PDB entry 8FVW | electron microscopy, 2.10 A resolution | chains F and A of the 8 polymer chains in the assembly

[Chain F]
Protein: DNA-directed RNA polymerase subunit beta
Source organism: Escherichia coli K-12
Notes: EC 2.7.7.6
UniProtKB: P0A8V2 (RPOB_ECOLI); residues 1-1342 here = UniProt positions 1-1342
Sequence (1342 residues; each row starts with the number of its first residue):
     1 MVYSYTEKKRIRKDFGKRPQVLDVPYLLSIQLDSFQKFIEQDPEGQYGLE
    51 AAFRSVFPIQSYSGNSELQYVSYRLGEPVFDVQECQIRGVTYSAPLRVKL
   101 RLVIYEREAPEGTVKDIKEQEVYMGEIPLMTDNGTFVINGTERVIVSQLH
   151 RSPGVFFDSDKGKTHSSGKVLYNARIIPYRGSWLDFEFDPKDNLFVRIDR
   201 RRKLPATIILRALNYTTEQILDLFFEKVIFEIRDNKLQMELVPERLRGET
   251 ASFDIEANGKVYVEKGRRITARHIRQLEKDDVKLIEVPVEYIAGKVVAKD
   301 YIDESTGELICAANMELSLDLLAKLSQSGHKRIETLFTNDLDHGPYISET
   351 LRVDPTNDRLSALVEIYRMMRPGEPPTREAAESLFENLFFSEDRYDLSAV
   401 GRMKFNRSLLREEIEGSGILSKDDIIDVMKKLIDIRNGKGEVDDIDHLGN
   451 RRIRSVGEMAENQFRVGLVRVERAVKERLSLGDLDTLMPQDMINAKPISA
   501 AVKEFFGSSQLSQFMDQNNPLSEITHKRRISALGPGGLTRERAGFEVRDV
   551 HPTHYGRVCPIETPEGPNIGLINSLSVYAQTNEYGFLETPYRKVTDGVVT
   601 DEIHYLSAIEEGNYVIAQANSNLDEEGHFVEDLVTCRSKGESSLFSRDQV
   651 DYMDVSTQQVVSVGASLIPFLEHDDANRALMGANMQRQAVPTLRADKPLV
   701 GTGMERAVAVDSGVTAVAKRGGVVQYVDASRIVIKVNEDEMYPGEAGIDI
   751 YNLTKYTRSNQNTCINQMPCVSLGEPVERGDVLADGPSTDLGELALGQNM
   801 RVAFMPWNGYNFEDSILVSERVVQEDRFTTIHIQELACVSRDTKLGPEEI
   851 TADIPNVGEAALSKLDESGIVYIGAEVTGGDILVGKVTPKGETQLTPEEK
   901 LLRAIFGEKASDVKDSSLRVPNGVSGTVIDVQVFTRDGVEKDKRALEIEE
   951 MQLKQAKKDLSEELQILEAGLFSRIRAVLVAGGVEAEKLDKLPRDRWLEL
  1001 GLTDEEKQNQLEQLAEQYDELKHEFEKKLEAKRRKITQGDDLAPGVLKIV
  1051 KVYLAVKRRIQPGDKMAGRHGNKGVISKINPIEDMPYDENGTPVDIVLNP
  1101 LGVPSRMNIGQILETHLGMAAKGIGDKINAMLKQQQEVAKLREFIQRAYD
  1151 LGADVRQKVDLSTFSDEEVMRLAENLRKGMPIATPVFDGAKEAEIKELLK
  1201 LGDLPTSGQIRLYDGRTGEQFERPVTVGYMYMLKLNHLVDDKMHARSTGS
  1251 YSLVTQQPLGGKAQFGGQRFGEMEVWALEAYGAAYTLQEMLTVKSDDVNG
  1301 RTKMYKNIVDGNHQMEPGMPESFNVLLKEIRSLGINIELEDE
Not modelled in the structure: 1, 891-912
UniProt features mapped onto this chain:
  - modified residue (N6-acetyllysine): Lys1022, Lys1200
  - mutagenesis: Ile561 (I561S: Resistant to antibiotics salinamide A and B), Ile569 (I569S: Resistant to antibiotics salinamide A and B), Ala665 (A665E: Resistant to antibiotics salinamide A and B), Asp675 (D675A/G: Resistant to antibiotics salinamide A and B), Asn677 (N677H/K: Resistant to antibiotics salinamide A and B), Leu680 (L680M: Resistant to antibiotics salinamide A and B), Glu813 (E813K: Disrupts the enzyme's active center)

[Chain A]
Molecule: 53-nt DNA strand
Sequence (53 nucleotides; numbered 1 to 53; the number before each row is that of its first residue):
     1 CTTTGCTTAAGCATCCATATGGTTGGGCTACCTCTCCATGACGGCGAATA
    51 CCC
Not modelled in the structure: 1-36

[Chain F / chain A interface]
Contacting residue pairs (17; chain F residue first):
  Arg151(F) with DG40(A), base contact
  Arg175(F) with DT39(A), hydrogen bond to the phosphate; DG40(A), salt bridge to the phosphate
  Gly181(F) with DT39(A), base contact
  Trp183(F) with DT39(A), stacking on the base
  Asp199(F) with DA38(A), hydrogen bond to the base; DT39(A), hydrogen bond to the base
  Arg200(F) with DT39(A), phosphate contact; DG40(A), salt bridge to the phosphate
  Arg201(F) with DC37(A), base contact
  Ile445(F) with DG40(A), base contact
  Asp446(F) with DG40(A), base contact
  Arg451(F) with DG40(A), hydrogen bond to the base
  Gly537(F) with DG40(A), base contact
  Leu538(F) with DG40(A), base contact
  Arg542(F) with DA41(A), hydrogen bond to the base
  Val547(F) with DG40(A), base contact
Also at the interface, not in a pair above, chain F (17 interface residues in all): Lys163, Gly536, Thr539
Also at the interface, not in a pair above, chain A (6 interface residues in all): DG43

[Overview]
17 residues of chain F face 6 of chain A across their interface; the contacts include 5 hydrogen bonds, 2 salt
bridges and 1 aromatic stacking contact. Polar pairs include Asp199(F)-DA38(A), Asp199(F)-DT39(A) and
Arg451(F)-DG40(A). From UniProt: 7 mutagenesis sites on chain F.
Here chain F is DNA-directed RNA polymerase subunit beta (Escherichia coli K-12) and chain A is a 53-nt DNA
strand. Entry 8FVW (CryoEM structure of E.coli transcription elongation complex bound to ppGpp) was determined
by electron microscopy (same publication as 8FVR).
